PDB entry 6NE3 | electron microscopy, 3.90 A resolution | chains A and J of the 11 polymer chains in the assembly

== Chain A ==
Name: Histone H3.2
Organism: Xenopus laevis
UniProtKB: P84233 (H32_XENLA); residues 0-135 here correspond to UniProt positions 1-136 (UniProt number = residue number + 1)
Amino-acid sequence (136 residues; numbered 0 to 135; the number before each row is that of its first residue; numbering starts at 0):
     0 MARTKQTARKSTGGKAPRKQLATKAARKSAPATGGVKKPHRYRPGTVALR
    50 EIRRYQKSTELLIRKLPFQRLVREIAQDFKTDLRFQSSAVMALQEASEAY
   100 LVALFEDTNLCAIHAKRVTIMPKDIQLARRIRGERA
Unresolved in the structure: 0-35, 135
Construct notes: engineered mutation Ala-102 (Gly103 in P84233)

== Chain J ==
Molecule: 156-nt DNA strand
Organism: Xenopus laevis
Sequence (156 nucleotides; each row starts with the number of its first residue; numbering starts at 0):
     0 CTGGAGAATCCCGGTGCCGAGGCCGCTCAATTGGTCGTAGACAGCTCTAG
    50 CACCGCTTAAACGCACGTACGCGCTGTCCCCCGCGTTTTAACCGCCAAGG
   100 GGATTACTCCCTAGTCTCCAGGCACGTGTCAGATATATACATCCTGTGCA
   150 TGTATT

== Chain A / chain J interface ==
Contacting residue pairs (21; chain A residue first):
  His-39(A) with DT144(J), base contact; DG145(J), hydrogen bond to the sugar
  Arg-40(A) with DG66(J), base contact
  Tyr-41(A) with DT144(J), phosphate contact; DG145(J), phosphate contact
  Arg-42(A) with DG70(J), salt bridge to the phosphate; DG145(J), hydrogen bond to the phosphate
  Thr-45(A) with DG145(J), hydrogen bond to the phosphate
  Arg-63(A) with DC61(J), sugar contact; DG62(J), salt bridge to the phosphate
  Arg-72(A) with DC52(J), salt bridge to the phosphate
  Arg-83(A) with DA51(J), hydrogen bond to the sugar; DC52(J), phosphate contact
  Phe-84(A) with DA51(J), phosphate contact; DC52(J), hydrogen bond to the phosphate
  Gln-85(A) with DA51(J), phosphate contact
  Ser-86(A) with DA51(J), hydrogen bond to the phosphate
  Arg-116(A) with DG72(J), phosphate contact; DC73(J), salt bridge to the phosphate
  Val-117(A) with DG72(J), hydrogen bond to the phosphate
  Thr-118(A) with DG72(J), hydrogen bond to the phosphate
Other interface residues (no listed pair), chain A (16 interface residues in all): Pro-43, Lys-122
Other interface residues (no listed pair), chain J (13 interface residues in all): DG49, DC71, DT146

== Overview ==
16 residues of chain A and 13 residues of chain J are in contact, with 8 hydrogen bonds and 4 salt bridges.
Among the polar pairs are His-39(A)/DG145(J), Arg-83(A)/DA51(J) and Arg-42(A)/DG145(J).
Here chain A is Histone H3.2 and chain J is a 156-nt DNA strand, both from Xenopus laevis. Entry 6NE3 (Cryo-EM
structure of singly-bound SNF2h-nucleosome complex with SNF2h bound at SHL-2) was determined by electron
microscopy.
